9GCK - chains C and D of the 6 polymer chains in the assembly; structure by electron microscopy, 3.70 A resolution.

== Chain C ==
Molecule: Transcription factor tau 95 kDa subunit
Organism: Saccharomyces cerevisiae
UniProtKB: P32367 (TFC1_YEAST); residue numbers follow UniProt; this construct covers 1-593
Chain sequence (606 residues; row label = number of the first residue in the row; numbers below 1 keep their minus sign (His-12 is residue -12)):
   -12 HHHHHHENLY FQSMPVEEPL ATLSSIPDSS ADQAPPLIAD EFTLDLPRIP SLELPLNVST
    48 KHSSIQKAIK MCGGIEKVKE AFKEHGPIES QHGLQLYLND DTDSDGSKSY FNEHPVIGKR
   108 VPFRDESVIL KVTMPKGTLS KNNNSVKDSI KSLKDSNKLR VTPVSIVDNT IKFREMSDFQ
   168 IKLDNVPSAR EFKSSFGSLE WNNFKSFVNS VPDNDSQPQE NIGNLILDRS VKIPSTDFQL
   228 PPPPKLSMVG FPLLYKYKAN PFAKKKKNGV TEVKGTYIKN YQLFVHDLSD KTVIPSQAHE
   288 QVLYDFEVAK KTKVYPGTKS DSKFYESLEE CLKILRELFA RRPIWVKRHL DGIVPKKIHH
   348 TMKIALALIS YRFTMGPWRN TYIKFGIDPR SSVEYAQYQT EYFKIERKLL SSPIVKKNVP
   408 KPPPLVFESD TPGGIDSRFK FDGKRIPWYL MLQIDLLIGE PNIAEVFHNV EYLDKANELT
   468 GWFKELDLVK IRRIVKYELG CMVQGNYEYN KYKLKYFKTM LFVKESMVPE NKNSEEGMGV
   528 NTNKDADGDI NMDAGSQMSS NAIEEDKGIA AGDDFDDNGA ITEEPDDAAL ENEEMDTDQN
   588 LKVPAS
Disordered / not traced: -12 to 20, 252-593
Differences from the reference sequence: expression tag (-12 to 0)
Swiss-Prot annotation at these positions:
  - motif: Ala296 to Lys300 (Nuclear localization signal)
  - mutagenesis: Glu447 (E447K: Temperature-sensitive. TFCIII-DNA complexes present a shift in their 5' border, generate slow-migrating TFIIIB-DNA complexes upon stripping TFIIIC by heparin or heat treatment, and allow ...)

== Chain D ==
Molecule: Transcription factor tau 55 kDa subunit
Organism: Saccharomyces cerevisiae
UniProtKB: Q12415 (TFC7_YEAST); residues 1-435 here = UniProt positions 1-435
Chain sequence (435 residues; each row starts with the number of its first residue):
     1 MVVNTIYIAR HGYRSNWLPE GPYPDPLTGI DSDVPLAEHG VQQAKELAHY LLSLDNQPEA
    61 AFASPFYRCL ETVQPIAKLL EIPVYLERGI GEWYRPDRKP VIPVPAGYEI LSKFFPGVIS
   121 QEWDSTLTPN EKGETEQEMY MRFKKFWPLF IERVEKEYPN VECILLVTHA ASKIALGMSL
   181 LGYDNPRMSL NENGDKIRSG SCSLDKYEIL KKSYDTIDET DDQTSFTYIP FSDRKWVLTM
   241 NGNTEFLSSG EEMNWNFDCV AEAGSDADIK KRQMTKKTSS PIPEADDQTE VETVYISVDI
   301 PSGNYKERTE IAKSAILQYS GLETDAPLFR IGNRLYEGSW ERLVGTELAF PNAAHVHKKT
   361 AGLLSPTEEN ETTNAGQSKG SSTANDPNIQ IQEEDVGLPD STNTSRDHTG DKEEVQSEKI
   421 YRIKERIVLS NVRPM
Disordered / not traced: 214-227, 259-289, 359-415
Swiss-Prot annotation at these positions:
  - modified residue: Ser365 (Phosphoserine)

== How chain C and chain D interact ==
Residue-residue contacts (129):
  Leu24(C) - Glu192(D)
  Ile25(C) - Gln318(D)
  Ala26(C) - Gln318(D)  hydrogen bond (backbone-side chain)
  Asp27(C) - Asn191(D)
  Asp27(C) - Leu317(D)
  Asp27(C) - Gln318(D)
  Glu28(C) - Val237(D)
  Glu28(C) - Thr239(D)
  Glu28(C) - Ile316(D)
  Glu28(C) - Leu317(D)
  Glu28(C) - Gln318(D)
  Glu28(C) - Arg330(D)  salt bridge
  Phe29(C) - Thr239(D)
  Phe29(C) - Ile316(D)
  Phe29(C) - Leu317(D)  hydrogen bond (backbone-backbone)
  Thr30(C) - Glu208(D)
  Thr30(C) - Thr239(D)  hydrogen bond (backbone-backbone)
  Thr30(C) - Met240(D)
  Thr30(C) - Ala315(D)
  Leu31(C) - Ile311(D)  hydrophobic
  Leu31(C) - Ala315(D)  hydrogen bond (backbone-backbone)
  Leu31(C) - Ile316(D)
  Leu31(C) - Ile331(D)  hydrophobic
  Asp32(C) - Leu54(D)
  Asp32(C) - Asp55(D)  hydrogen bond (side chain-backbone)
  Asp32(C) - Asn56(D)  hydrogen bond
  Asp32(C) - Ser314(D)
  Leu33(C) - Tyr50(D)
  Leu33(C) - Leu54(D)  hydrophobic
  Pro34(C) - Tyr50(D)
  Pro34(C) - Ser53(D)
  Pro34(C) - Leu54(D)
  Pro34(C) - Ala354(D)  hydrophobic
  Arg35(C) - Ile311(D)  hydrogen bond (side chain-backbone)
  Arg35(C) - Ala354(D)
  Arg35(C) - His355(D)  hydrogen bond (backbone-backbone)
  Ile36(C) - Ala349(D)
  Ile36(C) - Phe350(D)
  Ile36(C) - Pro351(D)  hydrophobic
  Ile36(C) - Ala354(D)  hydrophobic
  Pro37(C) - Ala349(D)
  Pro37(C) - Phe350(D)  hydrogen bond (backbone-backbone)
  Pro37(C) - Ala353(D)
  Ser38(C) - Glu347(D)  hydrogen bond
  Ser38(C) - Leu348(D)
  Leu39(C) - Thr346(D)
  Leu39(C) - Glu347(D)
  Leu39(C) - Leu348(D)  hydrogen bond (backbone-backbone)
  Glu40(C) - Arg426(D)  salt bridge
  Leu41(C) - Gly345(D)
  Leu41(C) - Thr346(D)  hydrogen bond (backbone-backbone)
  Leu43(C) - Gly345(D)
  Leu43(C) - Thr346(D)  hydrogen bond (backbone-side chain)
  Asn44(C) - Lys424(D)  hydrogen bond
  Val45(C) - Thr346(D)
  Val45(C) - Arg422(D)  hydrogen bond (backbone-side chain)
  Ser46(C) - Arg422(D)  hydrogen bond (backbone-side chain)
  Thr47(C) - Arg422(D)
  Gln53(C) - Ser417(D)
  Ile56(C) - Leu348(D)  hydrophobic
  Ile56(C) - Ile420(D)  hydrophobic
  Ile62(C) - Glu418(D)
  Val65(C) - Phe350(D)  hydrophobic
  Pro109(C) - Arg308(D)
  Phe110(C) - Tyr305(D)
  Phe110(C) - Lys306(D)
  Phe110(C) - Arg308(D)
  Arg111(C) - Asp299(D)  salt bridge
  Asp112(C) - Ile300(D)
  Asp112(C) - Pro301(D)
  Asp112(C) - Ser302(D)  hydrogen bond (side chain-backbone)
  Asp112(C) - Arg308(D)
  Asp112(C) - Thr309(D)  hydrogen bond (side chain-backbone)
  Glu113(C) - Ile300(D)
  Glu113(C) - Thr309(D)  hydrogen bond (backbone-backbone)
  Glu113(C) - Glu310(D)
  Glu113(C) - Ile311(D)  hydrogen bond (side chain-backbone)
  Ser114(C) - Val298(D)
  Ser114(C) - Asp299(D)
  Ser114(C) - Ile300(D)
  Ser114(C) - Ile311(D)
  Val115(C) - Ser297(D)
  Val115(C) - Val298(D)  hydrogen bond (backbone-backbone)
  Val115(C) - Leu317(D)  hydrophobic
  Ile116(C) - Ile296(D)
  Ile116(C) - Ala349(D)  hydrophobic
  Ile116(C) - Ile423(D)  hydrophobic
  Leu117(C) - Tyr295(D)
  Leu117(C) - Ile296(D)  hydrogen bond (backbone-backbone)
  Leu117(C) - Val298(D)  hydrophobic
  Leu117(C) - Phe329(D)  hydrophobic
  Lys118(C) - Thr293(D)
  Lys118(C) - Val294(D)
  Val119(C) - Glu292(D)
  Val119(C) - Thr293(D)
  Val119(C) - Val294(D)  hydrogen bond (backbone-backbone)
  Val119(C) - Ile296(D)  hydrophobic
  Thr120(C) - Glu292(D)
  Met121(C) - Val291(D)
  Met121(C) - Glu292(D)  hydrogen bond (backbone-backbone)
  Pro122(C) - Glu290(D)
  Pro122(C) - Glu292(D)
  Lys123(C) - Glu290(D)  hydrogen bond (backbone-backbone)
  Lys123(C) - Val291(D)
  Lys123(C) - Glu292(D)
  Gly124(C) - Glu292(D)
  Thr125(C) - Glu292(D)  hydrogen bond (backbone-side chain)
  Leu126(C) - Glu292(D)  hydrogen bond (backbone-side chain)
  Leu126(C) - Val294(D)  hydrophobic
  Asn131(C) - Arg342(D)
  Val133(C) - Val294(D)  hydrophobic
  Val133(C) - Ile296(D)  hydrophobic
  Lys134(C) - Trp340(D)
  Ile137(C) - Ile296(D)  hydrophobic
  Ile137(C) - Leu322(D)  hydrophobic
  Ile137(C) - Glu323(D)
  Lys138(C) - Glu323(D)
  Asn144(C) - Asn193(D)  hydrogen bond
  Arg147(C) - Arg198(D)
  Arg147(C) - Glu251(D)  salt bridge
  Val148(C) - Tyr319(D)  hydrogen bond (backbone-side chain)
  Val148(C) - Leu322(D)  hydrophobic
  Thr149(C) - Glu245(D)  hydrogen bond
  Pro150(C) - Leu317(D)  hydrophobic
  Val151(C) - Glu245(D)
  Val151(C) - Tyr421(D)
  Ile153(C) - Ile311(D)  hydrophobic
  Val154(C) - Ala349(D)  hydrophobic
  Asp155(C) - His355(D)  salt bridge
Other interface residues (no listed pair), chain C (63 interface residues in all): Pro42, Ile52, Lys141, Thr157
Other interface residues (no listed pair), chain D (71 interface residues in all): Lys206, Glu307, Gly332, Leu343, Glu425, Ile427

== In short ==
The interface between chain C and chain D involves 63 residues on one side and 71 on the other; the contacts
include 30 hydrogen bonds and 5 salt bridges. Polar contacts include Glu28(C)-Arg330(D), Glu40(C)-Arg426(D)
and Arg111(C)-Asp299(D). From UniProt: one mutagenesis site on chain C.
Chain C is Transcription factor tau 95 kDa subunit and chain D is Transcription factor tau 55 kDa subunit,
both from Saccharomyces cerevisiae; the structure, yeast TFIIIC TauA subcomplex bound to a tRNA gene, was
determined by electron microscopy (same publication as 9GC3).
